4Y8J - chains H and Z of the 34 polymer chains in the assembly; structure by X-ray diffraction, 2.70 A resolution.

Chain H:
Molecule: Proteasome subunit beta type-2
Source organism: Saccharomyces cerevisiae (strain ATCC 204508 / S288c)
Notes: EC 3.4.25.1
UniProt: P25043 (PSB2_YEAST); residues 1-232 here correspond to UniProt positions 30-261 (UniProt number = residue number + 29)
Amino-acid sequence (232 residues; each row starts with the number of its first residue):
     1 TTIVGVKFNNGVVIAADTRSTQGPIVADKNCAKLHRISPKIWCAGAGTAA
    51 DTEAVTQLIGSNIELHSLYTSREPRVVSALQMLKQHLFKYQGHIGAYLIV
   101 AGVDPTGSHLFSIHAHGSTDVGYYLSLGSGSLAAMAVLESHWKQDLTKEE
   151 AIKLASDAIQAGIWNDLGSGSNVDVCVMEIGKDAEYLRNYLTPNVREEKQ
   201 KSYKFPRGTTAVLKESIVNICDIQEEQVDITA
Unresolved in the structure: 223-232
Swiss-Prot annotation at these positions:
  - active site: Thr1 (Nucleophile)

Chain Z:
Molecule: Proteasome subunit beta type-6
Source organism: Saccharomyces cerevisiae (strain ATCC 204508 / S288c)
Notes: EC 3.4.25.1
UniProt: P23724 (PSB6_YEAST); residues 1-222 here correspond to UniProt positions 20-241 (UniProt number = residue number + 19)
Amino-acid sequence (222 residues; row label = number of the first residue in the row):
     1 QFNPYGDNGGTILGIAGEDFAVLAGDTRNITDYSINSRYEPKVFDCGDNI
    51 VMSANGFAADGDALVKRFKNSVKWYHFDHNDKKLSINSAARNIQHLLYGK
   101 RFFPYYVHTIIAGLDEDGKGAVYSFDPVGSYEREQCRAGGAAASLIMPFL
   151 DNQVNFKNQYEPGTNGKVKKPLKYLSVEEVIKLVRDSFTSATERHIQVGD
   201 GLEILIVTKDGVRKEFYELKRD
Ion coordination: Mg2+: Thr192, Val198

How chain H and chain Z interact:
Pairs across the interface - 60 pairs, chain H then chain Z:
  Arg19(H) - Ile196(Z)
  Arg19(H) - Asp222(Z)  salt bridge
  Gly23(H) - Tyr33(Z)
  Pro24(H) - Arg194(Z)
  Pro24(H) - His195(Z)
  Pro24(H) - Ile196(Z)  hydrogen bond (backbone-backbone)
  Ile25(H) - Arg194(Z)
  Ile25(H) - His195(Z)
  Val26(H) - Glu193(Z)
  Val26(H) - Arg194(Z)  hydrogen bond (backbone-backbone)
  Val26(H) - Ile196(Z)  hydrophobic
  Ala27(H) - Arg194(Z)  hydrogen bond (backbone-side chain)
  Lys29(H) - Glu193(Z)  salt bridge
  Lys29(H) - Arg194(Z)
  Ile163(H) - Asp222(Z)
  Trp164(H) - Ile35(Z)
  Trp164(H) - Arg38(Z)  hydrogen bond (backbone-side chain)
  Trp164(H) - Arg221(Z)
  Trp164(H) - Asp222(Z)
  Asn165(H) - Tyr33(Z)
  Asn165(H) - Arg38(Z)
  Asp166(H) - Tyr33(Z)
  Leu167(H) - Arg28(Z)
  Leu167(H) - Ile30(Z)  hydrophobic
  Leu167(H) - Asp32(Z)
  Leu167(H) - Tyr33(Z)  hydrogen bond (backbone-backbone)
  Leu167(H) - Ile35(Z)  hydrophobic
  Leu167(H) - Ile196(Z)
  Gly168(H) - Tyr33(Z)
  Ser169(H) - Asp222(Z)
  Gly170(H) - Asp222(Z)
  Ser171(H) - Asp222(Z)  hydrogen bond (backbone-side chain)
  Asn194(H) - Lys220(Z)  hydrogen bond (backbone-side chain)
  Asn194(H) - Asp222(Z)
  Arg196(H) - Thr189(Z)  hydrogen bond
  Arg196(H) - Ser190(Z)  hydrogen bond
  Arg196(H) - Glu193(Z)
  Glu197(H) - Arg185(Z)  salt bridge
  Glu197(H) - Thr189(Z)
  Lys199(H) - Asp186(Z)
  Gln200(H) - Lys182(Z)
  Gln200(H) - Arg185(Z)  hydrogen bond
  Gln200(H) - Asp186(Z)  hydrogen bond (backbone-side chain)
  Lys201(H) - Glu179(Z)
  Lys201(H) - Asp186(Z)
  Tyr203(H) - Phe149(Z)
  Tyr203(H) - Gln153(Z)
  Tyr203(H) - Leu183(Z)
  Tyr203(H) - Asp186(Z)  hydrogen bond
  Phe205(H) - Asn152(Z)
  Phe205(H) - Gln153(Z)
  Phe205(H) - Gln159(Z)
  Pro206(H) - Pro162(Z)  hydrophobic
  Arg207(H) - Pro162(Z)
  Gly208(H) - Pro162(Z)
  Thr209(H) - Asn158(Z)
  Thr209(H) - Gln159(Z)
  Thr209(H) - Tyr160(Z)  hydrogen bond (backbone-backbone)
  Ala211(H) - Tyr160(Z)  hydrophobic
  Ala211(H) - Gly166(Z)
Also at the interface, not in a pair above, chain H (32 interface residues in all): Thr21, Asp28, Val195
Also at the interface, not in a pair above, chain Z (33 interface residues in all): Ser34, Leu145, Glu161, Gly163, Glu218

Summary:
The interface between chain H and chain Z involves 32 residues on one side and 33 on the other; the contacts
include 13 hydrogen bonds and 3 salt bridges. Among the polar pairs are Arg19(H)-Asp222(Z), Lys29(H)-Glu193(Z)
and Glu197(H)-Arg185(Z).
Here chain H is Proteasome subunit beta type-2 and chain Z is Proteasome subunit beta type-6, both from
Saccharomyces cerevisiae (strain ATCC 204508 / S288c). Entry 4Y8J (Yeast 20S proteasome in complex with
Ac-LLL-ep) was determined by X-ray diffraction (same publication as 4Y69, 4Y6A, 4Y6V, 4Y6Z, 4Y70, 4Y74 and 34
further entries).
